9FWM - chains A and B; structure by X-ray diffraction, 1.57 A resolution.

# Chain A
Protein: Non-structural protein 10
Organism: Severe acute respiratory syndrome coronavirus 2
UniProt: P0DTC1 (R1A_SARS2); residues 1-131 here correspond to UniProt positions 4254-4384 (UniProt number = residue number + 4253)
Sequence (131 residues; row label = number of the first residue in the row):
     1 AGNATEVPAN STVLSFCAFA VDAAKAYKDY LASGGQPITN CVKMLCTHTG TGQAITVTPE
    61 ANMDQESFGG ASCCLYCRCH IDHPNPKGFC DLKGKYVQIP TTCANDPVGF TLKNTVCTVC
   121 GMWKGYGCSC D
Ion coordination: Zn2+ site 1: Cys74, Cys77, His83, Cys90; Zn2+ site 2: Cys117, Cys120, Cys128, Cys130
Ligand contacts: 1H-indole-3-carboxamide (A1IGR): Asn3, Ala4, Thr5

# Chain B
Protein: Guanine-N7 methyltransferase nsp14
Organism: Severe acute respiratory syndrome coronavirus 2
Notes: EC 2.1.1.56, 3.1.13.-
UniProt: P0DTD1 (R1AB_SARS2); residues 1-289 here correspond to UniProt positions 5926-6214 (UniProt number = residue number + 5925)
Sequence (290 residues; numbered 0 to 289; the number before each row is that of its first residue; numbering starts at 0):
     0 MAENVTGLFK DCSKVITGLH PTQAPTHLSV DTKFKTEGLC VDIPGIPKDM TYRRLISMMG
    60 FKMNYQVNGY PNMFITREEA IRHVRAWIGF DVEGCHATRE AVGTNLPLQL GFSTGVNLVA
   120 VPTGYVDTPN NTDFSRVSAK PPPGDQFKHL IPLMYKGLPW NVVRIKIVQM LSDTLKNLSD
   180 RVVFVLWAHG FELTSMKYFV KIGPERTCCL CDRRATCFST ASDTYACWHH SIGFDYVYNP
   240 FMIDVQQWGF TGNLQSNHDL YCQVHGNAHV ASCDAIMTRC LAVHECFVKR
Disordered / not traced: 0-2, 289
Construct notes: initiating methionine (0)
Swiss-Prot annotation at these positions:
  - active site: Asp90, Glu92, Glu191, His268, Asp273
  - binding site (Mg(2+)): Asp90, Glu92, Glu191, His268, Asp273
  - binding site (Zn(2+)): Cys207, Cys210, Cys226, His229, His257, Cys261, His264, Cys279
Ion coordination: Mg2+ site 1: Asp90, Glu92, Asp273; Mg2+ site 2: Trp186, Ala187, Glu191; Zn2+ site 1: Cys207, Cys210, Cys226, His229; Zn2+ site 2: His257, Cys261, His264, Cys279
Ligand contacts: 1H-indole-3-carboxamide (A1IGR): Asp10, Val14, Ile15, Thr16, Gly17, Leu18, Leu27, Ser28, Arg53

# Chain A / chain B interface
Pairs across the interface - 118 pairs, chain A then chain B:
  Ala1(A) - Lys9(B)  hydrogen bond (backbone-side chain)
  Ala1(A) - Val101(B)  hydrophobic
  Gly2(A) - Lys9(B)
  Gly2(A) - Asp10(B)
  Asn3(A) - Lys9(B)
  Asn3(A) - Asp10(B)  hydrogen bond (backbone-backbone)
  Ala4(A) - Val4(B)  hydrophobic
  Ala4(A) - Thr5(B)
  Ala4(A) - Leu27(B)
  Thr5(A) - Phe8(B)  hydrogen bond (side chain-backbone)
  Thr5(A) - Thr25(B)  hydrogen bond (backbone-side chain)
  Thr5(A) - Leu27(B)
  Glu6(A) - Val4(B)
  Glu6(A) - Thr5(B)  hydrogen bond (backbone-backbone)
  Glu6(A) - Leu7(B)
  Glu6(A) - Thr25(B)
  Glu6(A) - Leu27(B)
  Val7(A) - Asn3(B)
  Val7(A) - Thr5(B)
  Val7(A) - Leu27(B)  hydrophobic
  Pro8(A) - Asn3(B)
  Pro8(A) - Val4(B)
  Ser11(A) - Thr5(B)
  Ser11(A) - Lys61(B)
  Thr12(A) - Lys61(B)
  Thr12(A) - Asn63(B)  hydrogen bond
  Thr12(A) - Tyr64(B)
  Leu14(A) - Phe8(B)  hydrophobic
  Ser15(A) - Leu7(B)
  Ser15(A) - Phe60(B)
  Ser15(A) - Lys61(B)  hydrogen bond (side chain-backbone)
  Ser15(A) - Met62(B)
  Phe16(A) - Tyr64(B)  hydrophobic
  Phe16(A) - Val66(B)  hydrophobic
  Phe16(A) - Tyr69(B)  hydrophobic
  Phe16(A) - Ile201(B)  hydrophobic
  Ala18(A) - Phe60(B)  hydrophobic
  Ala18(A) - Lys196(B)  hydrogen bond (backbone-side chain)
  Phe19(A) - Phe60(B)  hydrophobic
  Phe19(A) - Met62(B)  hydrophobic
  Phe19(A) - Leu192(B)
  Phe19(A) - Met195(B)
  Phe19(A) - Lys196(B)
  Phe19(A) - Val199(B)
  Phe19(A) - Lys200(B)
  Phe19(A) - Ile201(B)  hydrogen bond (backbone-backbone)
  Ala20(A) - Ile201(B)
  Val21(A) - Lys200(B)
  Val21(A) - Ile201(B)  hydrogen bond (backbone-backbone)
  Val21(A) - Phe217(B)  hydrophobic
  Val21(A) - Tyr224(B)
  Val21(A) - Tyr237(B)  hydrophobic
  Lys25(A) - Tyr69(B)
  Lys25(A) - Pro203(B)
  Ala26(A) - Tyr69(B)
  Asp29(A) - Val66(B)
  Asp29(A) - Tyr69(B)  hydrogen bond
  Tyr30(A) - Val66(B)  hydrophobic
  Ser33(A) - Gln65(B)
  Ser33(A) - Val66(B)
  Ser33(A) - Asn67(B)  hydrogen bond (side chain-backbone)
  Asn40(A) - Thr25(B)
  Asn40(A) - His26(B)  hydrogen bond (backbone-backbone)
  Asn40(A) - Leu27(B)  hydrogen bond (side chain-backbone)
  Cys41(A) - His26(B)
  Val42(A) - Pro20(B)
  Val42(A) - Ala23(B)
  Val42(A) - Thr25(B)
  Val42(A) - His26(B)
  Val42(A) - Val29(B)  hydrophobic
  Lys43(A) - Leu38(B)
  Lys43(A) - Cys39(B)  hydrogen bond (backbone-backbone)
  Met44(A) - Pro20(B)  hydrophobic
  Met44(A) - Cys39(B)
  Met44(A) - Val40(B)
  Met44(A) - Asp41(B)
  Leu45(A) - Thr35(B)
  Leu45(A) - Glu36(B)
  Leu45(A) - Leu38(B)  hydrophobic
  Leu45(A) - Cys39(B)  hydrogen bond (backbone-backbone)
  Leu45(A) - Val40(B)  hydrophobic
  Thr58(A) - Asp41(B)
  Pro59(A) - Asp41(B)
  Gly69(A) - Pro20(B)
  Gly70(A) - Thr21(B)
  Ala71(A) - Thr21(B)  hydrogen bond (backbone-backbone)
  Ala71(A) - Gln22(B)
  Ala71(A) - Ala23(B)
  Ser72(A) - Ala23(B)
  Ser72(A) - Pro24(B)
  Arg78(A) - Phe8(B)
  Arg78(A) - Pro24(B)  hydrogen bond (side chain-backbone)
  Arg78(A) - Thr25(B)
  Cys79(A) - Phe8(B)
  His80(A) - Phe8(B)
  His80(A) - Ile55(B)
  His80(A) - Met57(B)
  His80(A) - Tyr124(B)
  His80(A) - Asp126(B)  salt bridge
  His80(A) - Thr131(B)
  Ile81(A) - Lys196(B)
  Gly88(A) - Asn130(B)
  Phe89(A) - Asn129(B)
  Phe89(A) - Asn130(B)
  Cys90(A) - Asn129(B)  hydrogen bond (backbone-backbone)
  Lys93(A) - Thr21(B)
  Lys93(A) - Gln22(B)
  Lys93(A) - Tyr51(B)
  Lys93(A) - Thr127(B)  hydrogen bond (side chain-backbone)
  Lys93(A) - Pro128(B)
  Lys93(A) - Asn130(B)
  Gly94(A) - Thr21(B)  hydrogen bond (backbone-backbone)
  Gly94(A) - Lys47(B)  hydrogen bond (backbone-side chain)
  Lys95(A) - Thr21(B)
  Tyr96(A) - His19(B)
  Tyr96(A) - Pro20(B)
  Tyr96(A) - Thr21(B)
  Tyr96(A) - Asp41(B)  hydrogen bond
Other interface residues (no listed pair), chain A (48 interface residues in all): Cys77, His83, Leu92
Other interface residues (no listed pair), chain B (58 interface residues in all): Cys11, Ser28, Gly102, Arg205

# In short
Chain A and chain B form an interface of 48 and 58 residues respectively, with 23 hydrogen bonds and 1 salt
bridge. Polar pairs include His80(A)-Asp126(B), Ala1(A)-Lys9(B) and Thr5(A)-Phe8(B). 1H-indole-3-carboxamide
is bound between chain A and chain B.
Chain A is Non-structural protein 10 and chain B is Guanine-N7 methyltransferase nsp14, both from Severe acute
respiratory syndrome coronavirus 2; the structure, Crystal Structure of SARS-CoV-2 NSP10-NSP14 (ExoN) in
complex with VT00180, was determined by X-ray diffraction, deposited together with 9FW2, 9FWH, 9FWI, 9FWJ,
9FWK, 9FWL and 10 further entries.
